8TEW - chains G and K of the 27 polymer chains in the assembly; structure by electron microscopy, 3.02 A resolution.

# Chain G
Name: Capsid vertex component 1
From: Human herpesvirus 5 strain AD169
UniProtKB: P16799 (CVC1_HCMVA); numbering as in UniProt (aligned over 1-594)
Sequence (594 residues; row label = number of the first residue in the row):
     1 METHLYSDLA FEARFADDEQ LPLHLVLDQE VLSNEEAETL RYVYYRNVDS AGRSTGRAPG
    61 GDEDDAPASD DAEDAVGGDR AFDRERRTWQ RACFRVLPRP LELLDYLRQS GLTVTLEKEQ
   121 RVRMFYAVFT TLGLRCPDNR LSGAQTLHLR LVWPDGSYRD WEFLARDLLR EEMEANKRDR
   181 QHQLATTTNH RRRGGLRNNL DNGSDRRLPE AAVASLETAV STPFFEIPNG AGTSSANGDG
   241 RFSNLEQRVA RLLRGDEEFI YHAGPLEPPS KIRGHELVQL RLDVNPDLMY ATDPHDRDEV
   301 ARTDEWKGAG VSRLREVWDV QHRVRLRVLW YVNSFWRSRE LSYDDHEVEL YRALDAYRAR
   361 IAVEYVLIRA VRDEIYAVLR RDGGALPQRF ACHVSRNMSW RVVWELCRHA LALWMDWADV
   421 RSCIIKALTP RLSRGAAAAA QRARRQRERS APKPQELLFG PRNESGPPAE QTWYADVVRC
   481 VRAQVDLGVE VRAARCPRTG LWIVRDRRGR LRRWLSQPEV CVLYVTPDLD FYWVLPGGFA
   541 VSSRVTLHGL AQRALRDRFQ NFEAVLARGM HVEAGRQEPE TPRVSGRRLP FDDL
Unresolved in the structure: 177-296, 593-594

# Chain K
Name: Major capsid protein
From: Human herpesvirus 5 strain AD169
UniProtKB: P16729 (MCP_HCMVA); numbering as in UniProt (aligned over 1-1370)
Sequence (1370 residues; row label = number of the first residue in the row):
     1 MENWSALELL PKVGIPTDFL THVKTSAGEE MFEALRIYYG DDPERYNIHF EAIFGTFCNR
    61 LEWVYFLTSG LAAAAHAIKF HDLNKLTTGK MLFHVQVPRV ASGAGLPTSR QTTIMVTKYS
   121 EKSPITIPFE LSAACLTYLR ETFEGTILDK ILNVEAMHTV LRALKNTADA MERGLIHSFL
   181 QTLLRKAPPY FVVQTLVENA TLARQALNRI QRSNILQSFK AKMLATLFLL NRTRDRDYVL
   241 KFLTRLAEAA TDSILDNPTT YTTSSGAKIS GVMVSTANVM QIIMSLLSSH ITKETVSAPA
   301 TYGNFVLSPE NAVTAISYHS ILADFNSYKA HLTSGQPHLP NDSLSQAGAH SLTPLSMDVI
   361 RLGEKTVIME NLRRVYKNTD TKDPLERNVD LTFFFPVGLY LPEDRGYTTV ESKVKLNDTV
   421 RNALPTTAYL LNRDRAVQKI DFVDALKTLC HPVLHEPAPC LQTFTERGPP SEPAMQRLLE
   481 CRFQQEPMGG AARRIPHFYR VRREVPRTVN EMKQDFVVTD FYKVGNITLY TELHPFFDFT
   541 HCQENSETVA LCTPRIVIGN LPDGLAPGPF HELRTWEIME HMRLRPPPDY EETLRLFKTT
   601 VTSPNYPELC YLVDVLVHGN VDAFLLIRTF VARCIVNMFH TRQLLVFAHS YALVTLIAEH
   661 LADGALPPQL LFHYRNLVAV LRLVTRISAL PGLNNGQLAE EPLSAYVNAL HDHRLWPPFV
   721 THLPRNMEGV QVVADRQPLN PANIEARHHG VSDVPRLGAM DADEPLFVDD YRATDDEWTL
   781 QKVFYLCLMP AMTNNRACGL GLNLKTLLVD LFYRPAFLLM PAATAVSTSG TTSKESTSGV
   841 TPEDSIAAQR QAVGEMLTEL VEDVATDAHT PLLQACRELF LAVQFVGEHV KVLEVRAPLD
   901 HAQRQGLPDF ISRQHVLYNG CCVVTAPKTL IEYSLPVPFH RFYSNPTICA ALSDDIKRYV
   961 TEFPHYHRHD GGFPLPTAFA HEYHNWLRSP FSRYSATCPN VLHSVMTLAA MLYKISPVSL
  1021 VLQTKAHIHP GFALTAVRTD TFEVDMLLYS GKSCTSVIIN NPIVTKEERD ISTTYHVTQN
  1081 INTVDMGLGY TSNTCVAYVN RVRTDMGVRV QDLFRVFPMN VYRHDEVDRW IRHAAGVERP
  1141 QLLDTETISM LTFGSMSERN AAATVHGQKA ACELILTPVT MDVNYFKIPN NPRGRASCML
  1201 AVDPYDTEAA TKAIYDHREA DAQTFAATHN PWASQAGCLS DVLYNTRHRE RLGYNSKFYS
  1261 PCAQYFNTEE IIAANKTLFK TIDEYLLRAK DCIRGDTDTQ YVCVEGTEQL IENPCRLTQE
  1321 ALPILSTTTL ALMETKLKGG AGAFATSETH FGNYVVGEII PLQQSMLFNS
Unresolved in the structure: 823-841
Cystine bridges: Cys-1292/Cys-1303

# How chain G and chain K interact
Contacting residue pairs (42; chain G residue first):
  Ser-33(G) with Asp-909(K), hydrogen bond
  Asn-34(G) with Pro-908(K); Asp-909(K), hydrogen bond (backbone-side chain); Arg-1123(K), hydrogen bond
  Glu-35(G) with Asp-909(K), hydrogen bond (backbone-side chain)
  Glu-38(G) with Arg-1123(K), salt bridge
  Arg-99(G) with Tyr-1122(K), hydrogen bond (side chain-backbone); Arg-1123(K), hydrogen bond (side chain-backbone); Asp-1125(K), salt bridge
  Pro-100(G) with Arg-1123(K); His-1124(K)
  Arg-123(G) with Glu-700(K), salt bridge
  Phe-125(G) with His-901(K); Arg-904(K)
  His-322(G) with Asn-740(K)
  Val-481(G) with Arg-503(K)
  Arg-482(G) with Phe-498(K), hydrogen bond (side chain-backbone); Val-501(K); Arg-503(K), hydrogen bond (side chain-backbone)
  Gln-484(G) with Arg-482(K), hydrogen bond
  Asp-486(G) with Asn-545(K); Ser-546(K), hydrogen bond (side chain-backbone)
  Leu-487(G) with Asn-545(K), hydrogen bond (backbone-side chain)
  Gly-488(G) with Asn-545(K)
  Val-489(G) with Asn-545(K); Ser-546(K)
  Arg-512(G) with Ser-546(K), hydrogen bond (side chain-backbone); Glu-547(K), salt bridge
  Gly-586(G) with Val-1121(K); Arg-1123(K)
  Arg-587(G) with Glu-456(K), salt bridge; Asn-1120(K); Val-1121(K), hydrogen bond (backbone-backbone); Arg-1123(K)
  Arg-588(G) with Met-1119(K); Leu-1252(K), hydrogen bond (side chain-backbone)
  Leu-589(G) with Met-1119(K), hydrogen bond (backbone-backbone); Pro-1140(K); Gln-1141(K); Leu-1142(K), hydrophobic
  Pro-590(G) with Leu-1142(K)
  Phe-591(G) with Met-1119(K), hydrophobic
Also at the interface, not in a pair above, chain G (30 interface residues in all): Trp-318, Glu-490, Asp-506, Arg-507, Arg-508, Trp-514, Glu-519
Also at the interface, not in a pair above, chain K (31 interface residues in all): Pro-469, Val-505, Pro-898, Gln-905, Tyr-959, Leu-1143

# In short
Chain G and chain K form an interface of 30 and 31 residues respectively, with 15 hydrogen bonds and 5 salt
bridges. Polar contacts include Glu-38(G)/Arg-1123(K), Arg-99(G)/Asp-1125(K) and Arg-123(G)/Glu-700(K).
Here chain G is Capsid vertex component 1 and chain K is Major capsid protein, both from Human herpesvirus 5
strain AD169. Entry 8TEW (Human cytomegalovirus penton vertex, CVSC-bound configuration) was determined by
electron microscopy together with 8TEP, 8TES, 8TET and 8TEU from the same study.
